PDB entry 6CTI | X-ray diffraction, 2.00 A resolution | chains P and A of the 4 polymer chains in the assembly

== Chain P ==
Molecule: 10-nt DNA strand
Sequence (10 nucleotides; row label = number of the first residue in the row):
     1 GCTGATGCGC
Modified positions: DOC (2',3'-dideoxycytidine-5'-monophosphate) at position 10
Metal / ion sites: Na+: DG9 (shared with Thr101(A), Val103(A), Ile106(A) of chain A)

== Chain A ==
Name: DNA polymerase beta
Organism: Homo sapiens
Notes: EC 2.7.7.7, 4.2.99.-
Reference sequence: P06746 (DPOLB_HUMAN); numbering as in UniProt (aligned over 1-335)
Chain sequence (335 residues; row label = number of the first residue in the row):
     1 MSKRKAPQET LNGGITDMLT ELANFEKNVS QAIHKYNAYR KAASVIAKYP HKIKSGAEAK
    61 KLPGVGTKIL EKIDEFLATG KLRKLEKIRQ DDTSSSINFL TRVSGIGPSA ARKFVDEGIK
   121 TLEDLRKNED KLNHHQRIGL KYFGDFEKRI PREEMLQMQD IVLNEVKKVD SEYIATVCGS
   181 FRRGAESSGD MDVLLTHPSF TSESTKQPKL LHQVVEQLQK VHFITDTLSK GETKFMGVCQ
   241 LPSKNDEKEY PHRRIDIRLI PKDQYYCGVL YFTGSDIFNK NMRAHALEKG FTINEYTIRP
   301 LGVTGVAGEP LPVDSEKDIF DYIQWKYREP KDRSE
Disordered / not traced: 1-9
Differences from the reference sequence: conflict Leu70 (Ala in P06746)
Metal / ion sites: Na+ site 1: Lys60, Leu62, Val65 (shared with 1 residue of chain D); Na+ site 2: Thr101, Val103, Ile106 (shared with DG9(P) of chain P); Mg2+: Asp190, Asp192 (together with VT8); Na+ site 3: Asp190, Asp192, Asp256 (together with VT8)
Small-molecule neighbours: VT8 (5'-O-[(R)-{[(R)-[dichloro(phosphono)methyl](hydroxy)phosphoryl]oxy}(hydroxy)phosphoryl]thymidine): Arg149, Gly179, Ser180, Arg183, Ser188, Gly189, Asp190, Asp192, Tyr271, Phe272, Thr273, Gly274, Ser275, Asp276, Asn279
Swiss-Prot annotation at these positions:
  - region: Arg183 to Asp192 (DNA-binding)
  - active site: Lys72 (Nucleophile)
  - binding site (K(+)): Lys60, Leu62, Val65, Thr101, Val103, Ile106
  - binding site (Na(+)): Lys60, Leu62, Val65, Thr101, Val103, Ile106
  - binding site (dATP): Arg149, Ser180, Arg183, Gly189, Asp190
  - binding site (dCTP): Arg149, Ser180, Arg183, Gly189, Asp190
  - binding site (dGTP): Arg149, Ser180, Arg183, Gly189, Asp190, Asp192
  - binding site (dTTP): Arg149, Ser180, Arg183, Gly189, Asp190
  - binding site (Mg(2+)): Asp190, Asp192, Asp256
  - modified residue: Lys72 (N6-acetyllysine), Arg83 (Omega-N-methylarginine), Arg152 (Omega-N-methylarginine)
  - cross-link (Glycyl lysine isopeptide (Lys-Gly)): Lys41 (interchain with G-Cter in ubiquitin), Lys61 (interchain with G-Cter in ubiquitin), Lys81 (interchain with G-Cter in ubiquitin)
What the authors report for this chain:
  - binding site for VT8: Arg149

== How chain P and chain A interact ==
Pairs across the interface (16):
  DG7(P) - Ser109(A)  phosphate contact
  DC8(P) - Gly105(A)  phosphate contact
  DC8(P) - Gly107(A)  hydrogen bond to the phosphate
  DC8(P) - Pro108(A)  phosphate contact
  DC8(P) - Ser109(A)  hydrogen bond to the phosphate
  DC8(P) - Ala110(A)  hydrogen bond to the phosphate
  DG9(P) - Val103(A)  phosphate contact
  DG9(P) - Ser104(A)  phosphate contact
  DG9(P) - Gly105(A)  hydrogen bond to the phosphate
  DG9(P) - Ile106(A)  phosphate contact
  DG9(P) - His135(A)  sugar contact
  DG9(P) - Arg254(A)  phosphate contact
  DOC_10(P) - Met236(A)  sugar contact
  DOC_10(P) - Arg254(A)  salt bridge to the phosphate
  DOC_10(P) - Asp256(A)  sugar contact
  DOC_10(P) - Tyr271(A)  hydrogen bond to the base
Other interface residues (no listed pair), chain A (14 interface residues in all): Asp190

== In short ==
4 residues of chain P and 14 residues of chain A are in contact; the contacts include 5 hydrogen bonds and 1
salt bridge. Polar contacts include DOC_10(P)-Tyr271(A), DC8(P)-Gly107(A) and DC8(P)-Ser109(A). Bound to chain
A: compound VT8. From the paper: a binding site for VT8 at Arg149(A).
Here chain P is a 10-nt DNA strand and chain A is DNA polymerase beta (Homo sapiens). Entry 6CTI (Ternary
complex crystal structure of DNA polymerase Beta with a dideoxy terminated primer with CCL2, beta ...) was
determined by X-ray diffraction together with 6BEL, 6BEM, 6CR3, 6CR4, 6CR5, 6CR6 and 20 further entries from
the same study.
